7FIS - chains B and A of the 4 polymer chains in the assembly; structure by X-ray diffraction, 2.19 A resolution.

[Chain B (and A)]
Protein: Beta-1,2-mannobiose phosphorylase
From: Thermoanaerobacter sp. (strain X514)
Notes: EC 2.4.1.339; chain A of this document is another copy of the same molecule, construct and numbering; everything in this record applies to it too
UniProtKB: B0K2C3 (BMBP_THEPX); numbering as in UniProt (aligned over 1-302)
Sequence (313 residues; each row starts with the number of its first residue; numbers below 1 keep their minus sign (Gly-10 is residue -10)):
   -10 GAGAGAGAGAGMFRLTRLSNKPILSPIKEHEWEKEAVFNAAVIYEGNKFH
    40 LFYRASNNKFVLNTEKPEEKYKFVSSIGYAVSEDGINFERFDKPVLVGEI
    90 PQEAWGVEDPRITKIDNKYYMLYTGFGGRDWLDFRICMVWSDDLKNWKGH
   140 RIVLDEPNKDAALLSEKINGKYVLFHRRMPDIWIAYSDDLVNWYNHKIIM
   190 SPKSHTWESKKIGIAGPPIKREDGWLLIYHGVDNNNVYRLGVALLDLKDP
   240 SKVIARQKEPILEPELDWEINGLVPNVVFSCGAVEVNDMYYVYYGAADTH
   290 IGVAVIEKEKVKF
Unresolved in the structure: -10 to 0
Sequence notes: expression tag (-10 to 0)
Metal / ion sites: Zn2+ site 1: His19, Asp81; Zn2+ site 2: Glu92, Cys126, His139; Zn2+ site 3: Asp149, His219 (together with 1-O-phosphono-alpha-D-mannopyranose); Zn2+ site 4: Asp170 (shared with 1 residue of chain C); Zn2+ site 5: His194 (together with 1-O-phosphono-alpha-D-mannopyranose) (shared with 1 residue of chain C); Zn2+ site 6 near Glu248 (its only coordinating residue here)
Ligand contacts:
  - 1-O-phosphono-alpha-D-mannopyranose (M1P), molecule 1: Phe27, Asn28, Arg43, Asp98, Lys148, Asp149, Arg166, Lys200, His219, Val221, Tyr227, Val263, Val266, Phe268, Asp287
  - 1-O-phosphono-alpha-D-mannopyranose (M1P), molecule 2: Ser193, His194, Thr195, Ser198, Asn223

[Interface between chain B and chain A]
Contacting residue pairs - 12 pairs, chain B then chain A:
  Asn224(B) - Met168(A)
  Asn224(B) - Pro169(A)
  Glu248(B) - His194(A)  salt bridge
  Glu252(B) - Ser193(A)
  Ile259(B) - Ile187(A)  hydrophobic
  Ile259(B) - Ser190(A)
  Asn260(B) - Lys186(A)
  Asn260(B) - Ile187(A)  hydrogen bond (side chain-backbone)
  Pro264(B) - Trp172(A)  hydrophobic
  Pro264(B) - Ile187(A)  hydrophobic
  Asn265(B) - Asp170(A)  hydrogen bond
  Asn265(B) - Ile187(A)
Also at the interface, not in a pair above, chain A (10 interface residues in all): Lys199

[Overview]
7 residues of chain B face 10 of chain A across their interface, with 2 hydrogen bonds and 1 salt bridge.
Polar pairs include Glu248(B)-His194(A), Asn260(B)-Ile187(A) and Asn265(B)-Asp170(A). Bound to chain B:
1-O-phosphono-alpha-D-mannopyranose. His19(B) and Asp81(B) coordinate Zn2+ site 1.
Chain B and chain A are both Beta-1,2-mannobiose phosphorylase (Thermoanaerobacter sp. (strain X514)); the
structure, The crystal structure of beta-1,2-mannobiose phosphorylase in complex with mannose 1-phosphate
(M1P), was determined by X-ray diffraction (same publication as 7FIP, 7FIQ and 7FIR).
